Entry 4ZFK (X-ray diffraction, 1.82 A resolution); this record covers chains B and C of the 4 polymer chains in the assembly.

Chain B (and C):
Molecule: Amidohydrolase EgtC
From: Mycobacterium smegmatis
Notes: EC 3.5.1.-; chain C of this document is another copy of the same molecule, construct and numbering; everything in this record applies to it too
UniProtKB: A0R5M9 (EGTC_MYCS2); residues 1-227 here = UniProt positions 1-227
Chain sequence (235 residues; each row starts with the number of its first residue):
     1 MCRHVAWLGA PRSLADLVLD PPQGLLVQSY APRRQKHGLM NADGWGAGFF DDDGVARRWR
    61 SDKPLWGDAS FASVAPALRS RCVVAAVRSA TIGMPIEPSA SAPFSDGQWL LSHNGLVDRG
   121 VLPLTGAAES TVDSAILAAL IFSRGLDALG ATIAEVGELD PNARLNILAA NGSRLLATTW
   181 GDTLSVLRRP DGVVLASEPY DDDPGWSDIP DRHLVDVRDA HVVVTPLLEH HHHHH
Unresolved in the structure: 1, 233-235 (chain C: 1, 232-235)
Differences from the reference sequence: engineered mutation Asp53 (Glu in A0R5M9), Val84 (Leu in A0R5M9), Leu137 (Val in A0R5M9), Arg188 (His in A0R5M9); expression tag (228-235)
Swiss-Prot annotation at these positions:
  - active site: Cys2 (Nucleophile)
Ligand contacts: glutamine (GLN): Cys2, Arg88, Ser89, Ala90, Thr91, Met94, Ala100, His113, Asn114, Gly115, Leu116, Val132, Asp133, Ser134
Reported in the primary citation:
  - binding site for glutamine: Arg88, Ser89, Thr91, Asn114, Gly115, Asp133
  - catalytic residues: Cys2, Asn114, Gly115
  - specificity-determining residues: Ser89 (proposed by the authors, not directly observed)

Interface between chain B and chain C:
Residue-residue contacts (13):
  Glu97(B) with Glu97(C); Ser99(C), hydrogen bond
  Ser99(B) with Glu97(C), hydrogen bond
  Leu124(B) with Leu124(C); Thr125(C); Gly126(C)
  Thr125(B) with Leu124(C)
  Gly126(B) with Leu124(C)
  Ala128(B) with Thr131(C)
  Ser130(B) with Thr131(C)
  Thr131(B) with Ala128(C); Glu129(C); Ser130(C)
Other interface residues (no listed pair), chain B (9 interface residues in all): Glu129

Summary:
Chain B and chain C each contribute 9 residues to their interface; the contacts include 2 hydrogen bonds. The
hydrogen-bonded pair is Glu97(B)-Ser99(C). Bound to chain B: glutamine. From UniProt: active-site residue
Cys2(B) on chain B. From the paper: catalytic residues Cys2(B), Asn114(B) and Gly115(B); a binding site for
glutamine at Arg88(B), Ser89(B) and Thr91(B) among others.
Chain B and chain C are both Amidohydrolase EgtC (Mycobacterium smegmatis); the structure,
Ergothioneine-biosynthetic Ntn hydrolase EgtC with glutamine, was determined by X-ray diffraction together
with 4ZFJ and 4ZFL from the same study.
